Entry 8G0G (X-ray diffraction, 2.10 A resolution); this record covers chains A and B.

== Chain A (and B) ==
Molecule: Diphtheria toxin
Source organism: Corynebacterium diphtheriae
Notes: chain B of this document is another copy of the same molecule, construct and numbering; everything in this record applies to it too
UniProtKB: Q5PY51 (Q5PY51_CORDP); residues 0-535 here correspond to UniProt positions 1-536 (UniProt number = residue number + 1)
Amino-acid sequence (538 residues; numbered 0 to 537; the number before each row is that of its first residue; numbering starts at 0):
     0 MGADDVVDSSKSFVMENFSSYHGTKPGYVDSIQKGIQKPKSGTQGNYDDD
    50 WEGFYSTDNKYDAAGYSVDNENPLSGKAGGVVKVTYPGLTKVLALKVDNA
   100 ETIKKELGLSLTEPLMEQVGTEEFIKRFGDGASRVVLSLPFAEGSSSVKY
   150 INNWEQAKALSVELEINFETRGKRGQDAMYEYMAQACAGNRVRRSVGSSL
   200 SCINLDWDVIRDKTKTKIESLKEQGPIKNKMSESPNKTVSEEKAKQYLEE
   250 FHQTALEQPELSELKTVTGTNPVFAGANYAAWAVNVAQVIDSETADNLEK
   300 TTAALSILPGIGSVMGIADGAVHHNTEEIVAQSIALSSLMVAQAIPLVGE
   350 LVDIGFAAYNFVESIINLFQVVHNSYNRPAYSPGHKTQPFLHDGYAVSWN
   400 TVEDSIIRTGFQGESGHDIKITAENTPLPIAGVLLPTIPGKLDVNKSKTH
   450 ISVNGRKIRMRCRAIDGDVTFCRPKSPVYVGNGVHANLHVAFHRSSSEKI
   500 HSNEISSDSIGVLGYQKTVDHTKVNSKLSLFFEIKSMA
Not modelled in the structure: 0-1, 40-46, 188-199, 350-352, 517-520 (chain B: 0-1, 39-47, 188-199, 353, 517-520)
Sequence notes: engineered mutation Glu51 (Lys52 in Q5PY51), Lys148 (Glu149 in Q5PY51), Gln223 (His224 in Q5PY51), Gln257 (His258 in Q5PY51); expression tag (536-537)
Disulfides: Cys186-Cys201, Cys461-Cys471
Residues lining bound ligands: APU (adenylyl-3'-5'-phospho-uridine-3'-monophosphate): Tyr20, His21, Gly22, Thr23, Lys24, Tyr27, Ile31, Gly34, Ile35, Gln36, Pro38, Phe53, Tyr54, Ala62, Tyr65, Trp153
What the authors report for this chain:
  - contacts within the chain: Gln223-Glu259 (hydrogen bond), Thr253-Gln257
  - conformationally variable residues (side-chain flip): Gln223, Gln257, Glu259
  - mutagenesis - H223Q/H257Q: increased stability in response to pH 5.5

== Chain A / chain B interface ==
Contacting residue pairs (119; chain A residue first):
  Trp50(A) with Lys447(B)
  Asn69(A) with Lys474(B), hydrogen bond
  Pro72(A) with Lys474(B)
  Leu73(A) with Lys474(B), hydrogen bond (backbone-backbone); Ser475(B); Pro476(B)
  Asp97(A) with Lys447(B), salt bridge
  Asn98(A) with Glu413(B)
  Phe140(A) with Lys456(B)
  Ala141(A) with Ser451(B); Gly454(B)
  Glu142(A) with Asp417(B); His449(B), salt bridge; Ser451(B), hydrogen bond (backbone-side chain); Gly454(B); Asn486(B), hydrogen bond; His488(B), salt bridge
  Gly143(A) with Gly454(B)
  Ser144(A) with Gly454(B)
  Tyr179(A) with Arg455(B), hydrogen bond
  Val272(A) with Asn424(B); Thr425(B)
  Val288(A) with Gln515(B)
  Ser305(A) with Pro428(B); Tyr478(B), hydrogen bond (backbone-side chain)
  Ile306(A) with Pro428(B); Ala430(B), hydrophobic; Tyr514(B); Gln515(B), hydrogen bond (backbone-backbone)
  Leu307(A) with Pro428(B)
  Pro308(A) with Tyr514(B), hydrophobic; Gln515(B)
  Ile310(A) with Tyr478(B)
  Ile316(A) with Thr425(B); Pro426(B)
  Ala317(A) with Asn424(B)
  Asp318(A) with Asn424(B), hydrogen bond (backbone-side chain); Asn481(B)
  Gly319(A) with Asn481(B)
  Leu367(A) with Pro476(B), hydrophobic; Tyr478(B)
  Val370(A) with Pro476(B)
  Val371(A) with Tyr478(B), hydrophobic
  Ser374(A) with Val452(B); Asn453(B), hydrogen bond (backbone-side chain); Val483(B)
  Tyr375(A) with Asn481(B), hydrogen bond (side chain-backbone); Val483(B), hydrophobic
  Arg377(A) with Asn453(B), hydrogen bond (side chain-backbone); Gly454(B); Arg455(B)
  Ala379(A) with Asn453(B); Gly482(B)
  Tyr380(A) with His484(B)
  Pro382(A) with Asn481(B); Gly482(B)
  Gln387(A) with His484(B), hydrogen bond
  Leu390(A) with Ala395(B), hydrophobic; Ala422(B); Glu423(B)
  Glu413(A) with Asn98(B)
  Lys419(A) with Thr386(B), hydrogen bond (side chain-backbone)
  Ala422(A) with Leu390(B)
  Glu423(A) with Leu390(B)
  Asn424(A) with Ala317(B); Asp318(B), hydrogen bond (side chain-backbone)
  Thr425(A) with Val272(B); Ile316(B)
  Pro426(A) with Gly311(B); Ile316(B)
  Pro428(A) with Ser305(B); Ile306(B); Leu307(B)
  Ala430(A) with Ile306(B), hydrophobic
  Ser451(A) with Ala141(B); Glu142(B), hydrogen bond (side chain-backbone)
  Val452(A) with Ser374(B)
  Asn453(A) with Gly143(B); Ser374(B), hydrogen bond (side chain-backbone); Arg377(B); Ala379(B)
  Gly454(A) with Phe140(B); Ala141(B); Glu142(B); Gly143(B); Ser144(B)
  Arg455(A) with Tyr179(B), hydrogen bond; Asn373(B); Arg377(B)
  Lys456(A) with Tyr65(B); Phe140(B)
  Arg458(A) with Asn69(B), hydrogen bond
  Arg460(A) with Glu70(B), salt bridge
  Lys474(A) with Asn69(B), hydrogen bond (side chain-backbone); Pro72(B); Leu73(B)
  Ser475(A) with Leu73(B)
  Pro476(A) with Leu73(B); Leu367(B), hydrophobic; Val370(B)
  Tyr478(A) with Ser305(B); Ile310(B); Leu367(B); Val371(B), hydrophobic
  Asn481(A) with Asp318(B); Gly319(B); Tyr375(B), hydrogen bond (backbone-side chain); Pro382(B)
  Gly482(A) with Ala379(B); Pro382(B)
  Val483(A) with Ser374(B); Tyr375(B)
  His484(A) with Gln387(B), hydrogen bond
  Asn486(A) with Glu142(B)
  Tyr514(A) with Ile306(B); Pro308(B), hydrophobic
  Gln515(A) with Val288(B); Ile306(B), hydrogen bond (backbone-backbone); Pro308(B)
Also at the interface, not in a pair above, chain A (75 interface residues in all): Asp47, Asp61, Tyr65, Met178, Asn284, Leu304, Gly311, Asn366, Asn373, Pro378, Pro388, Ala395, Thr421
Also at the interface, not in a pair above, chain B (77 interface residues in all): Asp61, Met178, Asn284, Leu304, Pro378, Tyr380, Pro388, Thr421, Asn444, Arg472, Pro473

== Overview ==
75 residues of chain A and 77 residues of chain B are in contact, with 22 hydrogen bonds and 4 salt bridges.
Polar contacts include Asp97(A)-Lys447(B), Glu142(A)-His449(B) and Glu142(A)-His488(B). Ligands of chain A:
compound APU. The paper reports that H223Q/H257Q of chain A increase stability in response to pH 5.5;
conformational variability at Gln223(A), Gln257(A) and Glu259(A).
Chain A and chain B are both Diphtheria toxin (Corynebacterium diphtheriae); the structure, Crystal structure
of diphtheria toxin H223Q/H257Q double mutant (pH 4.5), was determined by X-ray diffraction.
